PDB entry 2D3T | X-ray diffraction, 3.40 A resolution | chains B and C of the 4 polymer chains in the assembly

[Chain B]
Molecule: Fatty oxidation complex alpha subunit
Source organism: Pseudomonas fragi
Notes: EC 4.2.1.17, 5.3.3.8, 1.1.1.35, 5.1.2.3
Reference sequence: P28793 (FAOB_PSEFR); residue numbers follow UniProt; this construct covers 1-715
Amino-acid sequence (715 residues; numbered 1 to 715; the number before each row is that of its first residue):
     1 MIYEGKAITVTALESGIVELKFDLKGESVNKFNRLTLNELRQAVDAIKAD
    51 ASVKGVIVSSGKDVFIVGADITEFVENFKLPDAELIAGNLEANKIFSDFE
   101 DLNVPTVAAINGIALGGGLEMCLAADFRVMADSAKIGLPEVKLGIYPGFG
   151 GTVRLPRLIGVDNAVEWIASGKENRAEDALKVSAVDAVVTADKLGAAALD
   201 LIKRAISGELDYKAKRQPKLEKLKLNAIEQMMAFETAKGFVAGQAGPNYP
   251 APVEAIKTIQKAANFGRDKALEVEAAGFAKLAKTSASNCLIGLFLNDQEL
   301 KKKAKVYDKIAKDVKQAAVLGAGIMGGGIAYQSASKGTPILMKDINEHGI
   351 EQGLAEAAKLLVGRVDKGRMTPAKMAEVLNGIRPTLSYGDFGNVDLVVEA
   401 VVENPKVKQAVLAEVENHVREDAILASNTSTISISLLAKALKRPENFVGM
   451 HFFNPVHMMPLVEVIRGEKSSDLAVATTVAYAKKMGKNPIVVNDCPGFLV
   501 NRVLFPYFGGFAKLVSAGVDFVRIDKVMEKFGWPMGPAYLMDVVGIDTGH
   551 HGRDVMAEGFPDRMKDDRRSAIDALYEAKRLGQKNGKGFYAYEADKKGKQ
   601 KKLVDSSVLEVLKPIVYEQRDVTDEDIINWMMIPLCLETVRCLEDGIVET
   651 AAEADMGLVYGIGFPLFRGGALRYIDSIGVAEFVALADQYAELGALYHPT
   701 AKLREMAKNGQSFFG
Not modelled in the structure: 596-599
Residues lining bound ligands: NAD (nicotinamide-adenine-dinucleotide): L320, G321, A322, I324, M325, G326, K343, D344, I345, N346, G349, A400, V401, V402, E403, K408, V411, N428, T429, S430, H451, F452, N454
Swiss-Prot annotation at these positions:
  - active site: H451 (For 3-hydroxyacyl-CoA dehydrogenase activity)
  - binding site (substrate): D297, N501, Y660
  - binding site (NAD(+)): M325, D344, V401 to E403, K408, S430, N454
  - site (Important for catalytic activity): E120, E140

[Chain C]
Molecule: 3-ketoacyl-CoA thiolase
Source organism: Pseudomonas fragi
Notes: EC 2.3.1.16
Reference sequence: P28790 (FADA_PSEFR); residues 2-391 here correspond to UniProt positions 1-390 (UniProt number = residue number - 1)
Amino-acid sequence (390 residues; numbered 2 to 391; the number before each row is that of its first residue):
     2 SLNPRDVVIVDFGRTPMGRSKGGMHRNTRAEDMSAHLISKVLERNSKVDP
    52 GEVEDVIWGCVNQTLEQGWNIARMASLMTQIPHTSAAQTVSRLCGSSMSA
   102 LHTAAQAIMTGNGDVFVVGGVEHMGHVSMMHGVDPNPHMSLYAAKASGMM
   152 GLTAEMLGKMHGISREQQDAFAVRSHQLAHKATVEGKFKDEIIPMQGYDE
   202 NGFLKIFDYDETIRPDTTLESLAALKPAFNPKGGTVTAGTSSQITDGASC
   252 MIVMSAQRAKDLGLEPLAVIRSMAVAGVDPAIMGYGPVPATQKALKRAGL
   302 NMADIDFIELNEAFAAQALPVLKDLKVLDKMNEKVNLHGGAIALGHPFGC
   352 SGARISGTLLNVMKQNGGTFGLSTMCIGLGQGIATVFERV
Residues lining bound ligands: acetyl coenzyme A (ACO): C95, M130, M151, H177, R215, T218, L223, L226, A229, F230, A239, G240, S242, S243, I245, M284, N312, A314, F315, H347, F349, C377, I378, G379

[Interface between chain B and chain C]
Pairs across the interface (17):
  D186(B) - Y199(C)  hydrogen bond (backbone-side chain)
  D186(B) - L205(C)
  A187(B) - Y199(C)  hydrophobic
  A187(B) - G203(C)
  V188(B) - G203(C)
  V189(B) - N202(C)
  V189(B) - G203(C)
  K193(B) - N202(C)
  K193(B) - F204(C)
  A196(B) - F204(C)
  A197(B) - F204(C)  hydrophobic
  D200(B) - F204(C)
  R204(B) - L205(C)
  R204(B) - K206(C)
  E209(B) - K206(C)
  E209(B) - I207(C)  hydrogen bond (side chain-backbone)
  L210(B) - Q197(C)
Also at the interface, not in a pair above, chain B (14 interface residues in all): L180, N226, E229
Also at the interface, not in a pair above, chain C (10 interface residues in all): N28, H84

[Summary]
Chain B and chain C form an interface of 14 and 10 residues respectively, with 2 hydrogen bonds. Polar
contacts include D186(B)-Y199(C) and E209(B)-I207(C). Bound to chain B: NAD. Bound to chain C: acetyl coenzyme
A.
Chain B is Fatty oxidation complex alpha subunit and chain C is 3-ketoacyl-CoA thiolase, both from Pseudomonas
fragi; the structure, Fatty Acid beta-oxidation multienzyme complex from Pseudomonas Fragi, Form V, was
determined by X-ray diffraction.
